Entry 4TN7 (X-ray diffraction, 2.20 A resolution); this record covers chains A and E of the 3 polymer chains in the assembly.

Chain A:
Molecule: Lysine-specific demethylase 2A
From: Mus musculus
Notes: EC 1.14.11.27
UniProt: P59997 (KDM2A_MOUSE); residue numbers follow UniProt; this construct covers 36-364
Amino-acid sequence (329 residues; row label = number of the first residue in the row):
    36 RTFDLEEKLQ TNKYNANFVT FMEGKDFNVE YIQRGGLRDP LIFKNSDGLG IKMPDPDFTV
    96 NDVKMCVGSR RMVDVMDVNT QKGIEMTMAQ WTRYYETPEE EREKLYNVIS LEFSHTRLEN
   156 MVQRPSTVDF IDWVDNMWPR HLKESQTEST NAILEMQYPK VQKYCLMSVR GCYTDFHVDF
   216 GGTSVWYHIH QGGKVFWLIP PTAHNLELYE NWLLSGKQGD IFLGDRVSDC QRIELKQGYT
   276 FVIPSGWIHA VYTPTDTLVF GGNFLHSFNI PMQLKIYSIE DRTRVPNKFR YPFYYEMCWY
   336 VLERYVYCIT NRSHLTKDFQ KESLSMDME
Sequence notes: conflict Arg-159 (Trp in P59997), Met-202 (Ile in P59997)
Curated features (UniProtKB/Swiss-Prot):
  - binding site (substrate): Thr-209, Lys-229
  - binding site (Fe cation): His-212, Asp-214, His-284
Ion coordination: Fe ion: His-212, Asp-214, His-284 (together with nitric oxide, succinic acid)
Residues lining bound ligands:
  - nitric oxide (NO): His-212, Asp-214, His-284
  - succinic acid (SIN): Asn-142, Ile-144, Leu-201, Ser-203, Thr-209, His-212, Tyr-222, Lys-229, His-284, Val-286
What the authors report for this chain:
  - Fe ion coordination: Asp-214, His-284
  - binding site for succinic acid: Tyr-222
  - conformationally variable residues (side-chain flip): Tyr-222

Chain E:
Molecule: Peptide
Amino-acid sequence (15 residues; row label = number of the first residue in the row):
    29 APATGGVKKP HRYRP
Unresolved in the structure: 39-43
Modified residues: Lys-36 (N-methyl-lysine; MLZ)

How chain A and chain E interact:
Contacting residue pairs (32):
  Met-111(A) / Lys-37(E)
  Met-111(A) / Pro-38(E)
  Gln-116(A) / Lys-37(E)  hydrogen bond (backbone-side chain)
  Gln-116(A) / Pro-38(E)
  Ile-144(A) / Lys-36(E)
  Ser-145(A) / Val-35(E)
  Ser-145(A) / Lys-36(E)  hydrogen bond (side chain-backbone)
  Asn-186(A) / Thr-32(E)
  Asn-186(A) / Gly-33(E)  hydrogen bond (side chain-backbone)
  Asn-186(A) / Gly-34(E)
  Ala-187(A) / Ala-31(E)
  Ile-188(A) / Ala-31(E)  hydrogen bond (backbone-backbone)
  Ile-188(A) / Thr-32(E)
  Ile-188(A) / Gly-33(E)
  Met-191(A) / Gly-33(E)
  Tyr-199(A) / Gly-34(E)  hydrogen bond (side chain-backbone)
  Tyr-199(A) / Lys-36(E)
  Thr-209(A) / Pro-38(E)
  Asp-210(A) / Pro-38(E)
  His-212(A) / Pro-38(E)
  Asp-214(A) / Lys-36(E)
  Phe-215(A) / Gly-34(E)
  Phe-215(A) / Lys-36(E)
  Val-220(A) / Lys-36(E)
  Asn-298(A) / Lys-36(E)
  Lys-323(A) / Thr-32(E)
  Lys-323(A) / Gly-33(E)
  Lys-323(A) / Gly-34(E)  hydrogen bond (backbone-backbone)
  Lys-323(A) / Val-35(E)  hydrogen bond (backbone-backbone)
  Phe-324(A) / Val-35(E)
  Phe-324(A) / Lys-37(E)
  Arg-325(A) / Gly-34(E)  hydrogen bond (backbone-backbone)
Interface residues without a listed pair, chain A (26 interface residues in all): Asp-109, Lys-117, Gly-118, Val-196, Phe-211, Asn-322, Pro-327

Summary:
26 residues of chain A and 8 residues of chain E are in contact, with 8 hydrogen bonds. Polar contacts include
Gln-116(A)/Lys-37(E), Ser-145(A)/Lys-36(E) and Asn-186(A)/Gly-33(E). Chain A binds nitric oxide and succinic
acid. The paper reports a binding site for succinic acid at Tyr-222(A); Fe ion coordination by Asp-214(A) and
His-284(A).
Chain A is Lysine-specific demethylase 2A (Mus musculus) and chain E is Peptide; the structure, Crystal
structure of mouse KDM2A-H3K36ME-NO complex, was determined by X-ray diffraction, deposited together with
4QWN, 4QX7, 4QX8, 4QXB, 4QXC and 4QXH.
